PDB entry 7FES | electron microscopy, 3.40 A resolution | chains E and F of the 14 polymer chains in the assembly

[Chain E (and F)]
Name: ATP-dependent Clp protease proteolytic subunit
Organism: Bacillus subtilis
Notes: EC 3.4.21.92; chain F of this document is another copy of the same molecule, construct and numbering; everything in this record applies to it too
UniProt: P80244 (CLPP_BACSU); residues 1-196 here correspond to UniProt positions 2-197 (UniProt number = residue number + 1)
Amino-acid sequence (202 residues; numbered 1 to 202; the number before each row is that of its first residue):
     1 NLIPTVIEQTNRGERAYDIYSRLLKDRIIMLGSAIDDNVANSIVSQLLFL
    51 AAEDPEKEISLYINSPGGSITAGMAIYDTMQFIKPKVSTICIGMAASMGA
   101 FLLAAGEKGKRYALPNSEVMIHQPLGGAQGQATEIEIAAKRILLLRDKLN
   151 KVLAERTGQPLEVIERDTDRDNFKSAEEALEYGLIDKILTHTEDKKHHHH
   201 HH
Not modelled in the structure: 1-18, 124-137, 190-202
Construct notes: expression tag (197-202)
Swiss-Prot annotation at these positions:
  - active site: Ser97 (Nucleophile), His122

[Interface between chain E and chain F]
Pairs across the interface - 13 pairs, chain E then chain F:
  Asn41(E) with Gly32(F)
  Phe49(E) with Arg22(F)
  Ala52(E) with Asp26(F)
  Glu53(E) with Arg22(F), salt bridge
  Thr71(E) with Met94(F)
  Met74(E) with Asn116(F)
  Asp78(E) with Leu114(F); Asn116(F)
  Phe82(E) with Leu189(F), hydrophobic
  Arg141(E) with Glu118(F); Phe173(F), hydrogen bond (side chain-backbone); Lys174(F); Glu178(F), salt bridge
Also at the interface, not in a pair above, chain E (11 interface residues in all): Leu48, Ala138
Also at the interface, not in a pair above, chain F (13 interface residues in all): Tyr62, Asn64

[Summary]
Chain E and chain F form an interface of 11 and 13 residues respectively; the contacts include 1 hydrogen bond
and 2 salt bridges. Polar contacts include Glu53(E)-Arg22(F), Arg141(E)-Glu178(F) and Arg141(E)-Phe173(F).
From UniProt: active-site residues Ser97(E) and His122(E) on chain E.
Both chains are ATP-dependent Clp protease proteolytic subunit (Bacillus subtilis). Entry 7FES (Cryo-EM
structure of apo BsClpP at pH 4.2) was determined by electron microscopy, deposited together with 7FEP, 7FEQ,
7FER, 7P80 and 7P81.
